PDB entry 6LWR | X-ray diffraction, 2.90 A resolution | chains A and D of the 4 polymer chains in the assembly

[Chain A]
Molecule: Endonuclease 8-like 1
Source organism: Homo sapiens
Notes: EC 3.2.2.-, 4.2.99.18
UniProtKB: Q96FI4 (NEIL1_HUMAN); residue numbers follow UniProt; this construct covers 1-295
Sequence (295 residues; numbered 1 to 295; the number before each row is that of its first residue):
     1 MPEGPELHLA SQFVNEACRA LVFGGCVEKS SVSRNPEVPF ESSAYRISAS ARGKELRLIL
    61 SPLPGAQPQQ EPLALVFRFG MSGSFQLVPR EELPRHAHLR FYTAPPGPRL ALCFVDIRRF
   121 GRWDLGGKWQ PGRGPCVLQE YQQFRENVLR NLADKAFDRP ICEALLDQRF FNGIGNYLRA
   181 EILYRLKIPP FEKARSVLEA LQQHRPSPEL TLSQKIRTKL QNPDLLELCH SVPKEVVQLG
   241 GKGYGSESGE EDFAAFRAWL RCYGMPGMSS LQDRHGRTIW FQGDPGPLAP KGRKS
Unresolved in the structure: 1, 203-221, 291-295
Curated features (UniProtKB/Swiss-Prot):
  - active site: Pro2 (Schiff-base intermediate with DNA), Glu3 (Proton donor), Lys54 (Proton donor)
  - binding site (DNA): Asn176
  - natural variant: Ala44 (A44D: Found in a patient with childhood-onset nephrotic syndrome, focal segmental glomerulosclerosis and end-stage renal disease; uncertain significance), Ala156 (A156T: Found in a patient with childhood-onset steroid-resistant nephrotic syndrome; uncertain significance), Glu181 (E181K: Found in a patient with nephrotic syndrome also carrying mutation P-159 in MYO1E), Lys242 (K242R: In RNA edited version)
  - mutagenesis: Pro2 (P2T: Loss of glycosylase and AP lyase activity; Loss of glycosylase activity), Glu3 (E3Q: Loss of glycosylase and AP lyase activity), Lys54 (K54L: Loss of glycosylase activity), Arg277 (R277A: Strongly reduced glycosylase activity. Has little effect on AP lyase activity)
From the paper describing this entry:
  - catalytic residues: Pro2 (citing earlier work)
  - mutagenesis - P2G: decreased catalytic activity (citing earlier work)

[Chain D]
Molecule: 13-nt DNA strand
Sequence (13 nucleotides; row label = number of the first residue in the row):
     1 TAGACCTGGA CGG

[How chain A and chain D interact]
Residue-residue contacts - 14 pairs, chain A then chain D:
  Arg95(A) - DG8(D)  salt bridge to the phosphate
  His96(A) - DT7(D)  hydrogen bond to the phosphate
  His96(A) - DG8(D)  salt bridge to the phosphate
  Ile117(A) - DT7(D)  sugar contact
  Ile117(A) - DG8(D)  sugar contact
  Arg118(A) - DC6(D)  hydrogen bond to the base
  Arg118(A) - DT7(D)  base contact
  Arg119(A) - DC6(D)  hydrogen bond to the phosphate
  Arg119(A) - DT7(D)  salt bridge to the phosphate
  Phe120(A) - DC5(D)  base contact
  Phe120(A) - DC6(D)  base contact
  Arg274(A) - DT1(D)  sugar contact
  Arg274(A) - DA2(D)  phosphate contact
  His275(A) - DA2(D)  salt bridge to the phosphate

[Overview]
8 residues of chain A face 6 of chain D across their interface; the contacts include 3 hydrogen bonds and 4
salt bridges. Polar pairs include Arg118(A)-DC6(D), His96(A)-DT7(D) and Arg119(A)-DC6(D). The paper reports
the catalytic residue Pro2(A); P2G of chain A reduces catalytic activity.
Here chain A is Endonuclease 8-like 1 (Homo sapiens) and chain D is a 13-nt DNA strand. Entry 6LWR (Crystal
structure of human NEIL1(K242) bound to duplex DNA containing a cleaved C:T mismatch) was determined by X-ray
diffraction together with 6LWA, 6LWB, 6LWC, 6LWD, 6LWF, 6LWG and 10 further entries from the same study.
